Entry 5UDJ (X-ray diffraction, 1.69 A resolution); this record covers chains A and B.

[Chain A]
Name: Interferon-induced protein with tetratricopeptide repeats 1
Organism: Homo sapiens
UniProtKB: P09914 (IFIT1_HUMAN); residue numbers follow UniProt; this construct covers 1-478
Sequence (479 residues; row label = number of the first residue in the row; numbering starts at 0):
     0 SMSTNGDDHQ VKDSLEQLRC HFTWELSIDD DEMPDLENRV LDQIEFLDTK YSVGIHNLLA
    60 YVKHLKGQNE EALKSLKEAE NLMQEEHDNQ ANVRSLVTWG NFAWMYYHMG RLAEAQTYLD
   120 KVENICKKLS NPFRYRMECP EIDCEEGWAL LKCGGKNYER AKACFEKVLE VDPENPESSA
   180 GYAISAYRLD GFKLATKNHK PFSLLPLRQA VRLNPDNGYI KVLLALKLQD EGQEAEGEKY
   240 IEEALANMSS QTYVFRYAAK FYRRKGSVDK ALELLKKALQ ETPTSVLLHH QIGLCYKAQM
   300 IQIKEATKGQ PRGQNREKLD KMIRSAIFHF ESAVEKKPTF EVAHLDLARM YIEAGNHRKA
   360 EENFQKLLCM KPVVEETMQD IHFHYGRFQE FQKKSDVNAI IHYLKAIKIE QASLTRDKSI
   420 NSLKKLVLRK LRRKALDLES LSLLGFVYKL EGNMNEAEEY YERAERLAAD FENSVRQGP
Disordered / not traced: 0-7, 468-478
Construct notes: expression tag (0); engineered mutation Glu457 (Leu in P09914), Glu464 (Leu in P09914)
Metal / ion sites: Ca2+ site 1 near Asp47 (its only coordinating residue here); Ca2+ site 2 near Glu77 (its only coordinating residue here)
Curated features (UniProtKB/Swiss-Prot):
  - binding site (mRNA): Trp147
  - binding site (RNA): Gly190, Lys259, His289, Gln290, Lys336
  - mutagenesis: Asp34 (D34A: Abolishes PPP-RNA-binding), Arg38 (R38A: Loss of capped RNA-binding; R38M: Abolishes PPP-RNA-binding), Gln42 (Q42A: Decreased capped RNA-binding. Decreased translation inhibition of viral RNAs lacking 2'-O-methylation of the 5' cap; Q42E: Reduced PPP-RNA-binding. Decreased capped RNA-binding ...), Leu46 (L46A: Decreased capped RNA-binding. Decreased translation inhibition of viral RNAs lacking 2'-O-methylation of the 5' cap), Thr48 (T48A: No effect on capped RNA-binding), Trp147 (W147F: Decreased capped RNA-binding. Decreased translation inhibition of viral RNAs lacking 2'-O-methylation of the 5' cap; W147M: Loss of capped RNA-binding ...), Lys151 (K151M: Loss of capped RNA-binding. Loss of translation inhibition of viral RNAs lacking 2'-O-methylation of the 5' cap), Tyr157 (Y157F: Reduced PPP-RNA-binding. Reduced capped RNA-binding. Loss of capped RNA-binding and decreased translation inhibition of viral RNAs lacking 2'-O-methylation of the 5' cap ...), Glu176 (E176A: Decreased capped RNA-binding. Decreased translation inhibition of viral RNAs lacking 2'-O-methylation of the 5' cap), Arg187 (R187A: Loss of capped RNA-binding. Loss of translation inhibition of viral RNAs lacking 2'-O-methylation of the 5' cap; R187H: Abolishes PPP-RNA-binding. Loss of capped RNA-binding ...), Asn216 (N216A: No effect on capped RNA-binding; N216D: No effect on capped RNA-binding), Tyr218 (Y218A: Decreased capped RNA-binding. Decreased translation inhibition of viral RNAs lacking 2'-O-methylation of the 5' cap), 3 further mutagenesis entries in UniProt
From the paper describing this entry:
  - binding site for the 4-nt RNA strand (chain B): Asn216
  - mutagenesis - N216A, N216D: unchanged binding to the 4-nt RNA strand (chain B)
  - mutagenesis - N216A, N216D: unchanged binding to Gppp-RNA
  - mutagenesis - W147M, Y157F, R187H, Q290E: decreased binding to Cap0-HCoV RNA
  - mutagenesis - Q42A, Y157F, Y218A: decreased binding to capped RNA
  - mutagenesis - W147F, N216A: unchanged binding to m7Gppp-RNA
  - mutagenesis - W147M: abolished binding to m7Gppp-RNA
  - mutagenesis - R38A, K151M: abolished binding to PPP-RNA
  - mutagenesis - R187A, R187H: abolished binding to capped RNA

[Chain B]
Molecule: 4-nt RNA strand
Sequence (4 nucleotides; row label = number of the first residue in the row):
     1 XAAA
Modified / non-standard residues: G3A (guanosine-P3-adenosine-5',5'-triphosphate) at position 1

[Chain A / chain B interface]
Contacting residue pairs - 40 pairs, chain A then chain B:
  Arg38(A) with G3A_1(B)
  Gln42(A) with G3A_1(B)
  Leu46(A) with G3A_1(B)
  Thr48(A) with G3A_1(B)
  Trp147(A) with G3A_1(B)
  Leu150(A) with G3A_1(B)
  Lys151(A) with G3A_1(B)
  Gly154(A) with G3A_1(B)
  Tyr157(A) with G3A_1(B)
  Ile183(A) with G3A_1(B)
  Tyr186(A) with A2(B), phosphate contact
  Arg187(A) with G3A_1(B); A2(B), salt bridge to the phosphate
  Gly190(A) with A4(B), hydrogen bond to the base
  Phe191(A) with G3A_1(B)
  Leu193(A) with A4(B), base contact
  Ala194(A) with A4(B), base contact
  Asn216(A) with G3A_1(B)
  Tyr218(A) with G3A_1(B)
  Tyr252(A) with G3A_1(B)
  Arg255(A) with G3A_1(B)
  Tyr256(A) with A2(B), hydrogen bond to the phosphate
  Lys259(A) with A3(B), salt bridge to the phosphate
  Arg262(A) with A3(B), salt bridge to the phosphate; A4(B), salt bridge to the phosphate
  Leu286(A) with A2(B), sugar contact
  His289(A) with A2(B), hydrogen bond to the sugar; A3(B), sugar contact
  Gln290(A) with A2(B), hydrogen bond to the phosphate; A3(B), hydrogen bond to the phosphate
  Leu293(A) with A3(B), sugar contact
  Lys336(A) with A2(B), hydrogen bond to the base
  Phe339(A) with A2(B), stacking on the base
  Val341(A) with A2(B), base contact; A3(B), base contact
  Leu344(A) with A3(B), base contact
  Asp345(A) with A3(B), hydrogen bond to the sugar
  Val372(A) with G3A_1(B)
  Val373(A) with G3A_1(B)
  Asp379(A) with A3(B), hydrogen bond to the base
Other interface residues (no listed pair), chain A (40 interface residues in all): Gly153, Val285, Glu340, Thr376, Leu413

[Overview]
40 residues of chain A face 4 of chain B across their interface; the contacts include 8 hydrogen bonds, 4 salt
bridges and 1 aromatic stacking contact. Polar pairs include Gly190(A)-A4(B), Lys336(A)-A2(B) and
Asp379(A)-A3(B). The paper reports a binding site for the 4-nt RNA strand (chain B) at Asn216(A); W147M, Y157F
and R187H of chain A, among others, reduce binding to Cap0-HCoV RNA; 12 substitutions were tested in all.
Chain A is Interferon-induced protein with tetratricopeptide repeats 1 (Homo sapiens) and chain B is a 4-nt
RNA strand; the structure, IFIT1 monomeric mutant (L457E/L464E) with Gppp-AAAA, was determined by X-ray
diffraction together with 5UDI, 5UDK and 5UDL from the same study.
